8JO2 - chains 1 and D of the 10 polymer chains in the assembly; structure by electron microscopy, 2.74 A resolution.

[Chain 1]
Molecule: 65-nt DNA strand
Sequence (65 nucleotides; numbered -51 to 14; 1 number in that range is skipped by the numbering (no residue carries it; nothing is unmodelled there); the number before each row is that of its first residue; numbers below 1 keep their minus sign (DA-51 is residue -51)):
   -51 AGAAATATTA ATTTCTTAAT ATTATCCTAA GCAAGGTCGT ATAATGTGTG C
     1 AGTCTGACGC GGCG

[Chain D]
Molecule: DNA-directed RNA polymerase subunit beta'
From: Escherichia coli BL21(DE3)
Reference sequence: A0A140NH27 (A0A140NH27_ECOBD); residue numbers follow UniProt; this construct covers 1-1407
Sequence (1407 residues; each row starts with the number of its first residue):
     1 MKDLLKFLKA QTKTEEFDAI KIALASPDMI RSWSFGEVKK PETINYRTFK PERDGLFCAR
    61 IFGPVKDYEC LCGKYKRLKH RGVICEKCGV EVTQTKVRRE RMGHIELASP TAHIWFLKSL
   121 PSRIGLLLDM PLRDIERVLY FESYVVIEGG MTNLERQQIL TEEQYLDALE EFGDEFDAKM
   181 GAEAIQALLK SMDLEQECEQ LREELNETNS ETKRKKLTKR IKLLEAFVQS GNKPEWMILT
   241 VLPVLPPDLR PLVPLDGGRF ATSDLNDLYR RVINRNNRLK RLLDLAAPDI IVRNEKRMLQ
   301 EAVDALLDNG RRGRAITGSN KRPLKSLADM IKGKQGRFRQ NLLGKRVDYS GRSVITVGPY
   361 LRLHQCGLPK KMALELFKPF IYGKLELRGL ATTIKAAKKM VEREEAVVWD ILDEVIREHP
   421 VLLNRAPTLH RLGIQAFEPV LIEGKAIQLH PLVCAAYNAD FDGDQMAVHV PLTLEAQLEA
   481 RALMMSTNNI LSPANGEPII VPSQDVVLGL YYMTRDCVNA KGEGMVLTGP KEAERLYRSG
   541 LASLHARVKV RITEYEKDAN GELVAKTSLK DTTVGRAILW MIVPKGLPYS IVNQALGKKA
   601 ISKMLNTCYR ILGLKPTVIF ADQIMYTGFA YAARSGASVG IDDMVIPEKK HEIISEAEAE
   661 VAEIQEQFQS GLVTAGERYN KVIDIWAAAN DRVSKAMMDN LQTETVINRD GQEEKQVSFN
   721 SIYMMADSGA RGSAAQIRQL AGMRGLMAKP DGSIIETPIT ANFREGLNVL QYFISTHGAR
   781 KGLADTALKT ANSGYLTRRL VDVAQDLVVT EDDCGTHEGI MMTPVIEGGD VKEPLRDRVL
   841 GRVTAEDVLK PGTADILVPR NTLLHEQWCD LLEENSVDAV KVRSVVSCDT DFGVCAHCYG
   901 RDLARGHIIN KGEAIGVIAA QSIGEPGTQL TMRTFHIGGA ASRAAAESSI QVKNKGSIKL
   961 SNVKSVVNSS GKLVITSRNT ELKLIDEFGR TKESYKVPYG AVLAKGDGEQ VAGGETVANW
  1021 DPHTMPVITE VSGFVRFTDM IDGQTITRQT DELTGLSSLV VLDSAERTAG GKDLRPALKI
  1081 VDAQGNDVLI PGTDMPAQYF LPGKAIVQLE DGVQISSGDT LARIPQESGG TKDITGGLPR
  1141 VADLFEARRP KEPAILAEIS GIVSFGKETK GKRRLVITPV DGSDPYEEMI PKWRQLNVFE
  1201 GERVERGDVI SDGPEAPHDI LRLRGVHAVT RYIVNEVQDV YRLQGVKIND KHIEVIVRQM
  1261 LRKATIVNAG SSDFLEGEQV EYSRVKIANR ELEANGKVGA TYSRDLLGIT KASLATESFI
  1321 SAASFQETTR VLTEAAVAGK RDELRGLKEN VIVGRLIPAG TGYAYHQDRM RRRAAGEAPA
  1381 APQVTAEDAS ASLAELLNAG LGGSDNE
Not modelled in the structure: 1-14, 933-943, 1377-1407

[Interface between chain 1 and chain D]
Residue-residue contacts (9):
  DG-17(1) with Tyr46(D), hydrogen bond to the phosphate
  DT-3(1) with Arg314(D), hydrogen bond to the base
  DA7(1) with Arg1148(D), phosphate contact
  DC8(1) with Arg1148(D), salt bridge to the phosphate
  DG9(1) with Leu120(D), sugar contact
  DC10(1) with Leu120(D), sugar contact; Pro121(D), phosphate contact; Lys219(D), salt bridge to the phosphate
  DG11(1) with Lys216(D), salt bridge to the phosphate

[In short]
The chain 1/chain D interface involves 7 residues from each chain; the contacts include 2 hydrogen bonds and 3
salt bridges. Polar contacts include DT-3(1)-Arg314(D), DG-17(1)-Tyr46(D) and DC8(1)-Arg1148(D).
Chain 1 is a 65-nt DNA strand and chain D is DNA-directed RNA polymerase subunit beta' (Escherichia coli
BL21(DE3)); the structure, Structural basis of transcriptional activation by the OmpR/PhoB-family response
regulator PmrA, was determined by electron microscopy.
